Entry 2IC9 (X-ray diffraction, 2.00 A resolution); this record covers chain A.

# Chain A
Name: Nucleocapsid protein
Source organism: Sin Nombre virus
Notes: fragment: Residues: 1-93
Reference sequence: Q81930 (Q81930_9VIRU); residue numbers follow UniProt; this construct covers 1-93
Sequence (96 residues; each row starts with the number of its first residue; numbers below 1 keep their minus sign (Gly-2 is residue -2)):
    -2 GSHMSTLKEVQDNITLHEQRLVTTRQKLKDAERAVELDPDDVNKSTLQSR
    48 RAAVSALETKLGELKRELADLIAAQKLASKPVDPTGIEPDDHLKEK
Not modelled in the structure: -2 to 0, 75-93
Construct notes: cloning artifact (-2 to 0); engineered mutation Arg17 (Gln in Q81930)
What the authors report for this chain:
  - contacts within the chain: Glu15-Lys62, Arg22-Glu55 (salt bridge)
  - interface residues: Lys24, Arg47
  - self-association interface (contacts with another copy of this molecule); pairs are residue here / residue on that copy: Lys24-Asp35 (salt bridge), Lys24-Asp37 (salt bridge), Arg47-Asp37 (salt bridge)

# Overview
From the paper: interface residues Lys24 and Arg47; a self-association interface involving Lys24 and Arg47.
Chain A is Nucleocapsid protein (Sin Nombre virus); the structure, The Coiled-coil Domain (residues 1-93)
Structure of the Sin Nombre Virus Nucleocapsid Protein, was determined by X-ray diffraction (same publication
as 2IBL and 2IC6).
